2F01 - chains A and B; structure by X-ray diffraction, 0.85 A resolution.

[Chain A (and B)]
Molecule: Streptavidin
From: Streptomyces avidinii
Notes: chain B of this document is another copy of the same molecule, construct and numbering; everything in this record applies to it too
Reference sequence: P22629 (SAV_STRAV); residues 13-139 here correspond to UniProt positions 37-163 (UniProt number = residue number + 24)
Sequence (127 residues; numbered 13 to 139; the number before each row is that of its first residue):
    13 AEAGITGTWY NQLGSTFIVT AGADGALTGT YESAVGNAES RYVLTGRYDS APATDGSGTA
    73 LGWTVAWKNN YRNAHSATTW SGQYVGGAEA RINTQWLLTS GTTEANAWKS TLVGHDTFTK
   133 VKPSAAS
Unresolved in the structure: 13, 135-139 (chain B: 13-15, 136-139)
Swiss-Prot annotation at these positions:
  - motif: Arg59 to Asp61 (Cell attachment site)
  - binding site (biotin): Tyr43, Tyr54, Trp92, Trp108, Trp120
Residues lining bound ligands:
  - biotin (BTN): Asn23, Leu25, Ser27, Tyr43, Ser45, Val47, Gly48, Asn49, Ala50, Trp79, Ala86, Ser88, Thr90, Trp92, Trp108, Leu110, Asp128
  - biotin / epi-biotin: Asn23, Leu25, Ser27, Tyr43, Ser45, Val47, Gly48, Asn49, Ala50, Trp79, Ala86, Ser88, Thr90, Trp92, Trp108, Leu110, Asp128
  - epi-biotin (BTQ): Asn23, Leu25, Ser27, Tyr43, Ser45, Val47, Gly48, Asn49, Ala50, Trp79, Ala86, Ser88, Thr90, Trp92, Trp108, Leu110, Asp128
What the authors report for this chain:
  - binding site for epi-biotin: Thr90, Leu110

[Chain A / chain B interface]
Pairs across the interface (85; chain A residue first):
  Val55(A) with Arg59(B)
  Thr57(A) with Thr57(B), hydrogen bond; Gly58(B), hydrogen bond (side chain-backbone); Arg59(B)
  Gly58(A) with Thr57(B), hydrogen bond (backbone-side chain)
  Arg59(A) with Val55(B); Thr57(B); Thr76(B); Ala78(B)
  Tyr60(A) with Ala78(B)
  Asp61(A) with Lys80(B); Asn85(B), hydrogen bond; His87(B), salt bridge
  Ser62(A) with Lys80(B), hydrogen bond
  Ala63(A) with Lys80(B); Asn85(B), hydrogen bond (backbone-side chain); His87(B)
  Pro64(A) with His87(B)
  Ala65(A) with His87(B)
  Gly68(A) with Thr115(B)
  Ser69(A) with Thr114(B)
  Gly70(A) with Gly113(B); Thr114(B), hydrogen bond (backbone-backbone)
  Ala72(A) with His87(B); Ser88(B); Ala89(B); Thr111(B)
  Leu73(A) with Ala89(B)
  Gly74(A) with Thr76(B); Thr91(B)
  Trp75(A) with Thr76(B), hydrogen bond (backbone-side chain)
  Thr76(A) with Arg59(B); Gly74(B), hydrogen bond (side chain-backbone); Trp75(B), hydrogen bond (side chain-backbone)
  Ala78(A) with Arg59(B); Tyr60(B)
  Lys80(A) with Asp61(B); Ser62(B); Ala63(B)
  Asn85(A) with Asp61(B), hydrogen bond; Ala63(B), hydrogen bond (side chain-backbone)
  His87(A) with Asp61(B), salt bridge; Ala63(B), hydrogen bond (side chain-backbone); Pro64(B); Ala65(B); Ala72(B)
  Ser88(A) with Ala72(B)
  Ala89(A) with Ala72(B); Leu73(B); Ser93(B)
  Thr91(A) with Gly74(B); Thr91(B), hydrogen bond; Trp92(B); Ser93(B), hydrogen bond
  Trp92(A) with Thr91(B)
  Ser93(A) with Ala89(B); Thr91(B); Leu109(B), hydrogen bond (side chain-backbone); Thr111(B), hydrogen bond
  Gly94(A) with Thr111(B)
  Gln95(A) with Ser112(B); Gly113(B); Thr114(B), hydrogen bond (side chain-backbone); Ser122(B)
  Gln107(A) with Leu109(B); Thr123(B), hydrogen bond
  Trp108(A) with Leu109(B)
  Leu109(A) with Ser93(B), hydrogen bond (backbone-side chain); Gln107(B); Trp108(B); Leu109(B), hydrophobic
  Thr111(A) with Ala72(B); Ser93(B), hydrogen bond; Gly94(B), hydrogen bond (side chain-backbone)
  Ser112(A) with Gln95(B)
  Gly113(A) with Gly70(B); Ala72(B); Gln95(B)
  Thr114(A) with Ser69(B); Gly70(B), hydrogen bond (backbone-backbone); Gln95(B), hydrogen bond
  Thr115(A) with Ser69(B)
  Glu116(A) with Val97(B)
  Ser122(A) with Gln95(B)
  Thr123(A) with Gln107(B), hydrogen bond
Other interface residues (no listed pair), chain A (44 interface residues in all): Val77, Thr90, Leu110, Ala119
Other interface residues (no listed pair), chain B (44 interface residues in all): Asp67, Gly68, Val77, Leu110, Ala119

[Overview]
Chain A and chain B each contribute 44 residues to their interface; the contacts include 25 hydrogen bonds and
2 salt bridges. Polar contacts include Asp61(A)-His87(B), Thr57(A)-Thr57(B) and Thr57(A)-Gly58(B). Ligands of
chain A: biotin, epi-biotin and biotin / epi-biotin. From the paper: a binding site for epi-biotin at Thr90(A)
and Leu110(A).
Chain A and chain B are both Streptavidin (Streptomyces avidinii); the structure, Epi-biotin complex with core
streptavidin, was determined by X-ray diffraction (same publication as 2GH7).
